6M32 - chains D and B of the 7 polymer chains in the assembly; structure by electron microscopy, 2.70 A resolution.

== Chain D ==
Molecule: P840 reaction center 17 kDa protein
Source organism: Chlorobaculum tepidum (strain ATCC 49652 / DSM 12025 / NBRC 103806 / TLS)
UniProt: Q8KEP5 (PSCD_CHLTE); residue numbers follow UniProt; this construct covers 1-143
Amino-acid sequence (143 residues; each row starts with the number of its first residue):
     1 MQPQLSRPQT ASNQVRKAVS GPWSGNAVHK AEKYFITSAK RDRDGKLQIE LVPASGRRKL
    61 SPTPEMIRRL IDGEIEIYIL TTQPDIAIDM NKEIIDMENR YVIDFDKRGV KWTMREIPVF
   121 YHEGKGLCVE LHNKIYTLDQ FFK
Disordered / not traced: 1-19, 83-86, 118-143

== Chain B ==
Molecule: Photosystem P840 reaction center iron-sulfur protein
Source organism: Chlorobaculum tepidum (strain ATCC 49652 / DSM 12025 / NBRC 103806 / TLS)
UniProt: Q8KAY1 (Q8KAY1_CHLTE); numbering as in UniProt (aligned over 1-231)
Amino-acid sequence (231 residues; each row starts with the number of its first residue):
     1 MAEPVENKNQ APAPGAKVPP KGAPAAPKAG APAAPKGPVA PKAGAPAAKT GASAAKQAGK
    61 PRLASLGVTL GRSGVRQESA LPYVKPKAVP PPKPAAPAAK GAPAPKGAPA APAAKAAPGA
   121 PVAKAAPKAK KHYFIIENLC VGCGLCLDKC PPKVNAIGYK FYGDVQEGGF RCYIDQAACI
   181 SCSACFSGDE CPSGALIEVL PDGEVLDFSY TPPERLDFDL RFLHRFHREA R
Disordered / not traced: 1-128, 224-231
Bound ions: 4Fe-4S cluster Fe site 1: C140, C143, C146, C191; 4Fe-4S cluster Fe site 2: C150, C179, C182, C185
Residues lining bound ligands:
  - 4Fe-4S cluster (SF4), molecule 1: Y133, K149, C150, P151, V154, A156, I157, I174, C179, I180, S181, C182, S183, A184, C185
  - 4Fe-4S cluster (SF4), molecule 2: I135, C140, V141, G142, C143, G144, L145, C146, C172, E190, C191, P192, S193, A195, L196

== Interface between chain D and chain B ==
Residue-residue contacts (31):
  S24(D) with E214(B); R215(B)
  G25(D) with T211(B); P212(B); E214(B)
  N26(D) with D207(B); T211(B)
  V28(D) with S193(B)
  K33(D) with L139(B)
  F35(D) with V205(B), hydrophobic
  T37(D) with G203(B)
  P53(D) with V205(B)
  A54(D) with V205(B); L206(B); D207(B), hydrogen bond (backbone-backbone)
  S55(D) with L206(B)
  G56(D) with E204(B)
  W112(D) with I136(B), hydrophobic; N138(B); L139(B), hydrophobic
  T113(D) with E137(B), hydrogen bond (backbone-backbone); N138(B), hydrogen bond
  M114(D) with F134(B), hydrophobic; I135(B); I136(B), hydrophobic; E137(B); I197(B), hydrophobic
  R115(D) with E137(B)
  E116(D) with Y173(B); I174(B)
  I117(D) with K160(B), hydrogen bond (backbone-side chain)
Also at the interface, not in a pair above, chain D (24 interface residues in all): W23, H29, V52, R57, L80, T82, K111
Also at the interface, not in a pair above, chain B (22 interface residues in all): D175, Y210

== Summary ==
24 residues of chain D face 22 of chain B across their interface, with 4 hydrogen bonds. Polar contacts
include T113(D)-N138(B), I117(D)-K160(B) and A54(D)-D207(B). Ligands of chain B: 4Fe-4S cluster. C140(B),
C143(B), C146(B) and C191(B) coordinate 4Fe-4S cluster Fe site 1.
Here chain D is P840 reaction center 17 kDa protein and chain B is Photosystem P840 reaction center
iron-sulfur protein, both from Chlorobaculum tepidum (strain ATCC 49652 / DSM 12025 / NBRC 103806 / TLS).
Entry 6M32 (Cryo-EM structure of FMO-RC complex from green sulfur bacteria) was determined by electron
microscopy.
